Entry 7V3L (electron microscopy, 3.47 A resolution); this record covers chains A and E of the 9 polymer chains in the assembly.

# Chain A
Protein: Spike glycoprotein
From: Human betacoronavirus 2c EMC/2012
UniProtKB: K0BRG7 (K0BRG7_MERS); numbering as in UniProt (aligned over 1-1290)
Amino-acid sequence (1290 residues; row label = number of the first residue in the row):
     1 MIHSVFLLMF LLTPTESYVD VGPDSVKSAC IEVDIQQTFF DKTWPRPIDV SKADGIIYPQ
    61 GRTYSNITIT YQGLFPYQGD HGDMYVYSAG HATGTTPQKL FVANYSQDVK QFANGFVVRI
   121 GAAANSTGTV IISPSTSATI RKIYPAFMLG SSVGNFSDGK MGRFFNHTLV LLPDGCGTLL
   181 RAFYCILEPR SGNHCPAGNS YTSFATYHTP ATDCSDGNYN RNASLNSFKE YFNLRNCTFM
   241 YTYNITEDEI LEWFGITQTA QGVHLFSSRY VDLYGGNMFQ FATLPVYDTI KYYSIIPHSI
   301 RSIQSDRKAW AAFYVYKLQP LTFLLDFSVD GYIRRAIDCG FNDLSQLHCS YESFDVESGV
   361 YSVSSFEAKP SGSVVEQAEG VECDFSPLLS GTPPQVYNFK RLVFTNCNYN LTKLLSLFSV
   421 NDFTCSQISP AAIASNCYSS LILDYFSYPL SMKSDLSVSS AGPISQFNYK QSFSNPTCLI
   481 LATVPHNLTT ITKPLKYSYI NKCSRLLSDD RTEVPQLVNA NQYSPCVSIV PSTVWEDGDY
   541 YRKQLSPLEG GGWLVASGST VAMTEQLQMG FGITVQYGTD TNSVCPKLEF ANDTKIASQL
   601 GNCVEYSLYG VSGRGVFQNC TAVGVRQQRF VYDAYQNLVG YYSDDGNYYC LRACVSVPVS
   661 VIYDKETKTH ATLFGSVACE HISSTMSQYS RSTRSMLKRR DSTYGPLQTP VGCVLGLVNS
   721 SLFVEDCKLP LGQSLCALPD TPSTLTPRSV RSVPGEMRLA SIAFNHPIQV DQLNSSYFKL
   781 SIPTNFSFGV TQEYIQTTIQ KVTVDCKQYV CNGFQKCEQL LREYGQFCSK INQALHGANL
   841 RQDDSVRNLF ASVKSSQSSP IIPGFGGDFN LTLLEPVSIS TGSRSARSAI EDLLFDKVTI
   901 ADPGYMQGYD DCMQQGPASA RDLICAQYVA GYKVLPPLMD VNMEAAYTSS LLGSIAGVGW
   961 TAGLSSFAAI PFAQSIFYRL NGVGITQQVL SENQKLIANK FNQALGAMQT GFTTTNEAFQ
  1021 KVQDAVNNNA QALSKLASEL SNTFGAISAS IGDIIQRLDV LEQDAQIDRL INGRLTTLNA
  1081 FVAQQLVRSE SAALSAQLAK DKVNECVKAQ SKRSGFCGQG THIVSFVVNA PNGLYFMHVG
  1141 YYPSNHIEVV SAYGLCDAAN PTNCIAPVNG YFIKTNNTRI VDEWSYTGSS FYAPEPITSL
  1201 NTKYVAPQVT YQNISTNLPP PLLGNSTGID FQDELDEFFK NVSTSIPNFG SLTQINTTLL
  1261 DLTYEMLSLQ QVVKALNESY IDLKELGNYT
Disordered / not traced: 1-17, 87, 378-381, 587-595, 691, 699-709, 744-756, 878-885, 916-923, 1168, 1174, 1179, 1207-1290
Disulfide bonds: C30-C195, C176-C214, C185-C237, C339-C349, C383-C407, C425-C478, C437-C585, C503-C526, C620-C650, C679-C713, C811-C817, C1106-C1117

# Chain E
Protein: antibody L
From: Homo sapiens
Notes: antibody fragment or engineered binder
Amino-acid sequence (215 residues; numbered 4 to 218; the number before each row is that of its first residue):
     4 AIRMTQSPVT LSASVGDRVT ITCRASQSIS SWLAWYQQKP GKAPKLLIYK ASTLQSGVPS
    64 RFSGSGSGTE FTLTISSLQP DDFATYYCQQ YDNYSQLTFG PGTKLEIKRT VAAPSVFIFP
   124 PSDEQLKSGT ASVVCLLNNF YPREAKVQWK VDNALQSGNS QESVTEQDSK DSTYSLSSTL
   184 TLSKADYEKH KVYACEVTHQ GLSSPVTKSF NRGEC
Disordered / not traced: 218
Disulfide bonds: C26-C91, C138-C198

# Interface between chain A and chain E
Residue-residue contacts (11; chain A residue first):
  N421(A) with N96(E); Y97(E), hydrogen bond (backbone-backbone); S98(E)
  D422(A) with D95(E); N96(E), hydrogen bond (side chain-backbone); Y97(E)
  F423(A) with Y97(E), hydrogen bond (backbone-side chain)
  K453(A) with I32(E); W35(E); D95(E), salt bridge; N96(E)
Interface residues without a listed pair, chain A (5 interface residues in all): V420

# Summary
5 residues of chain A face 6 of chain E across their interface, with 3 hydrogen bonds and 1 salt bridge. Polar
contacts include K453(A)-D95(E), D422(A)-N96(E) and F423(A)-Y97(E).
Chain A is Spike glycoprotein (Human betacoronavirus 2c EMC/2012) and chain E is antibody L (Homo sapiens);
the structure, MERS S ectodomain trimer in complex with neutralizing antibody 6516, was determined by electron
microscopy.
